PDB entry 1VQJ | X-ray diffraction, 1.80 A resolution | chain A

[Chain A]
Molecule: Gene V protein
Source organism: Enterobacteria phage f1
UniProt: P69543 (VHED_BPF1); residue numbers follow UniProt; this construct covers 1-87
Amino-acid sequence (87 residues; each row starts with the number of its first residue):
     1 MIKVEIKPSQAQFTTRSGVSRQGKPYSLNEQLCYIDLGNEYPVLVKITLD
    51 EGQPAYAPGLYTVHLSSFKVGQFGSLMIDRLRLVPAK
Not modelled in the structure: 87
Differences from the reference sequence: engineered mutation I35 (Val in P69543)
Curated features (UniProtKB/Swiss-Prot):
  - site: R16 (Involved in DNA binding), R21 (Involved in DNA binding), Y26 (Involved in DNA binding), Y34 (Involved in DNA binding), Y41 (Involved in DNA binding, and in the dimer-dimer interactions of the protein-ssDNA complex), K46 (Involved in DNA binding)

[In short]
Chain A is Gene V protein (Enterobacteria phage f1); the structure, Gene V protein mutant with val 35 replaced
by ile 35 (V35I), was determined by X-ray diffraction, deposited together with 1VQF and 1VQI.
